Entry 6N2X (X-ray diffraction, 3.00 A resolution); this record covers chains L and M of the 4 polymer chains in the assembly.

Chain L:
Name: Fab 2G12 light chain
Organism: Homo sapiens
Reference sequence: P0DOX7 (IGK_HUMAN); residues 109-213 carry their UniProt numbers (105 of 213 residues fall inside the UniProt entry; the rest is not from it)
Amino-acid sequence (213 residues; row label = number of the first residue in the row):
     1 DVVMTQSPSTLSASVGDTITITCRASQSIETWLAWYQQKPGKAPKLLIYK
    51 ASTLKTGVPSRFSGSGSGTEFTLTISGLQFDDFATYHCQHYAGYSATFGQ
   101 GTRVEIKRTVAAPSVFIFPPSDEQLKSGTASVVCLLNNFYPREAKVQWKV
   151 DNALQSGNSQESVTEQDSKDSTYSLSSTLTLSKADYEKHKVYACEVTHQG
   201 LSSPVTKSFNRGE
Disulfides: Cys23-Cys88, Cys134-Cys194

Chain M:
Name: Fab 2G12 heavy chain
Organism: Homo sapiens
Reference sequence: P0DOX5 (IGG1_HUMAN); the construct has insertions or renumbered stretches relative to UniProt, so the offset changes along the chain: 114-130 = UniProt 120-136; 133-154 = UniProt 137-158; 162-169 = UniProt 161-168; 171-180 = UniProt 169-178; 3 more segments
Amino-acid sequence (224 residues; numbered 1 to 228 plus 10 insertion-coded residues; 14 numbers in that range are skipped by the numbering (no residue carries them; nothing is unmodelled there); the number before each row is that of its first residue; a row labelled like 82A-82C holds insertion residues (82A, then the next letters in order)):
     1 EVQLVESGGGLVKAGGSLILSCGVSNFRISAHTMNWVRRVPGGGLEWVAS
    51 IS
   52A T
    53 SSTYRDYADAVKGRFTVSRDDLEDFVYLQM
82A-82C HKM
    83 RVEDTAIYYCARKGSDRL
100A-100F SDNDPF
   101 DAWGPGTVVTVSPASTKGPSVFPLAPSSKS
   133 TSGGTAALGCLVKDYFPEPVTV
   156 SW
   162 NSGALTSG
   171 VHTFPAVLQS
   182 SGLYSLSSVVTVPSSSLGT
   203 Q
   205 TYICNVNHKPSNTKVDKK
   225 VEPK
Disulfides: Cys22-Cys92, Cys142-Cys208

Chain L / chain M interface:
Pairs across the interface - 34 pairs, chain L then chain M:
  Phe116(L) with Thr137(M); Ala139(M), hydrophobic
  Phe118(L) with Leu124(M), hydrophobic; Ala125(M); Ala139(M)
  Ser121(L) with Phe122(M); Pro123(M)
  Glu123(L) with Phe122(M); Lys221(M), salt bridge
  Gln124(L) with Phe122(M); Leu143(M); Lys145(M)
  Ser131(L) with Leu143(M); Lys145(M)
  Val133(L) with Leu124(M), hydrophobic
  Leu135(L) with Phe174(M), hydrophobic; Val190(M), hydrophobic
  Asn137(L) with His172(M); Thr192(M)
  Asn138(L) with His172(M), hydrogen bond
  Gln160(L) with Val177(M); Leu178(M)
  Glu161(L) with Val177(M)
  Ser162(L) with Phe174(M); Pro175(M), hydrogen bond (side chain-backbone)
  Val163(L) with Pro175(M)
  Thr164(L) with Phe174(M)
  Asp167(L) with His172(M)
  Ser174(L) with His172(M), hydrogen bond; Phe174(M)
  Leu175(L) with Phe174(M)
  Ser176(L) with Phe174(M); Ser188(M), hydrogen bond
  Glu213(L) with Lys228(M)
Interface residues without a listed pair, chain L (21 interface residues in all): Ser208
Interface residues without a listed pair, chain M (24 interface residues in all): Val121, Pro126, Ser128, Lys129, Leu140, Gln179

Overview:
21 residues of chain L and 24 residues of chain M are in contact; the contacts include 4 hydrogen bonds and 1
salt bridge. Polar pairs include Glu123(L)-Lys221(M), Asn138(L)-His172(M) and Ser162(L)-Pro175(M).
Here chain L is Fab 2G12 light chain and chain M is Fab 2G12 heavy chain, both from Homo sapiens. Entry 6N2X
(Anti-HIV-1 Fab 2G12 + Man9 re-refinement) was determined by X-ray diffraction together with 6N32 and 6N35
from the same study.
